4GG4 - chains A and H of the 3 polymer chains in the assembly; structure by X-ray diffraction, 2.50 A resolution.

[Chain A]
Molecule: Hax3
Organism: Xanthomonas campestris pv. armoraciae
Notes: fragment: TAL effector
UniProtKB: Q3ZD72 (Q3ZD72_XANCA); residue numbers follow UniProt; this construct covers 231-720
Sequence (499 residues; numbered 230 to 728; the number before each row is that of its first residue):
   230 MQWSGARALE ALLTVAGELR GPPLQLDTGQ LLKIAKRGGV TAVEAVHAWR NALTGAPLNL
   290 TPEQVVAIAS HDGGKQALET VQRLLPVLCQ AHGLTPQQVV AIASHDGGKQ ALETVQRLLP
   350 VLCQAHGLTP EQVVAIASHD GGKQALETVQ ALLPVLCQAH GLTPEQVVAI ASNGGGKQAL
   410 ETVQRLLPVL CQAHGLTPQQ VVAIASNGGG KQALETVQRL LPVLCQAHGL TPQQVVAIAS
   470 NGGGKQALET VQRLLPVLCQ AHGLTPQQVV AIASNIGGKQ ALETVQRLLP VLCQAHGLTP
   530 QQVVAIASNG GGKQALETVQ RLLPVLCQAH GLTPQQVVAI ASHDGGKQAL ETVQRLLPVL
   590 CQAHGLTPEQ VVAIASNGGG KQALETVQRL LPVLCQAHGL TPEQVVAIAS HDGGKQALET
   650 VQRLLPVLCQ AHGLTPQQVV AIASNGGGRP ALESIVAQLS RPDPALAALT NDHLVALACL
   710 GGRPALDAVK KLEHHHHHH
Not modelled in the structure: 230-233, 722-728
Construct notes: expression tag (230, 721-728); engineered mutation His300 (Asn in Q3ZD72), Asp301 (Ile in Q3ZD72), His368 (Asn in Q3ZD72), Asp369 (Ile in Q3ZD72), Asn402 (His in Q3ZD72), Gly403 (Asp in Q3ZD72), Asn436 (His in Q3ZD72), Gly437 (Asp in Q3ZD72), Asn470 (His in Q3ZD72), Gly471 (Asp in Q3ZD72), Ile505 (Ser in Q3ZD72), Gly539 (Ser in Q3ZD72), His572 (Asn in Q3ZD72), Asp573 (Ser in Q3ZD72), Asn606 (His in Q3ZD72), Gly607 (Asp in Q3ZD72), His640 (Asn in Q3ZD72), Asp641 (Ile in Q3ZD72)

[Chain H]
Molecule: 17-nt RNA strand
Sequence (17 nucleotides; each row starts with the number of its first residue; numbers below 1 keep their minus sign (A-14 is residue -14)):
   -14 AGAGAGAUAA AGGGACA
Not modelled in the structure: -14

[Interface between chain A and chain H]
Contacting residue pairs (6):
  Lys262(A) - A-5(H)  salt bridge to the phosphate
  Arg266(A) - A-5(H)  salt bridge to the phosphate
  Arg266(A) - A-4(H)  salt bridge to the phosphate
  His334(A) - A-6(H)  salt bridge to the phosphate
  Ile505(A) - A-8(H)  base contact
  His572(A) - G-13(H)  phosphate contact
Other interface residues (no listed pair), chain A (7 interface residues in all): His300, His368
Other interface residues (no listed pair), chain H (6 interface residues in all): U-7

[Overview]
The interface between chain A and chain H involves 7 residues on one side and 6 on the other; the contacts
include 4 salt bridges. Among the polar pairs are Lys262(A)-A-5(H), Arg266(A)-A-5(H) and Arg266(A)-A-4(H).
Chain A is Hax3 (Xanthomonas campestris pv. armoraciae) and chain H is a 17-nt RNA strand; the structure,
Crystal structure of the TAL effector dHax3 bound to specific DNA-RNA hybrid, was determined by X-ray
diffraction.
